PDB entry 4OYR | X-ray diffraction, 2.30 A resolution | chains A and B of the 4 polymer chains in the assembly

# Chain A (and B)
Protein: Enoyl-[acyl-carrier-protein] reductase [NADH]
From: Mycobacterium tuberculosis
Notes: EC 1.3.1.9; chain B of this document is another copy of the same molecule, construct and numbering; everything in this record applies to it too
UniProtKB: P0A5Y6 (INHA_MYCTU); residues 1-269 here = UniProt positions 1-269
Sequence (289 residues; row label = number of the first residue in the row; numbers below 1 keep their minus sign (Met-19 is residue -19)):
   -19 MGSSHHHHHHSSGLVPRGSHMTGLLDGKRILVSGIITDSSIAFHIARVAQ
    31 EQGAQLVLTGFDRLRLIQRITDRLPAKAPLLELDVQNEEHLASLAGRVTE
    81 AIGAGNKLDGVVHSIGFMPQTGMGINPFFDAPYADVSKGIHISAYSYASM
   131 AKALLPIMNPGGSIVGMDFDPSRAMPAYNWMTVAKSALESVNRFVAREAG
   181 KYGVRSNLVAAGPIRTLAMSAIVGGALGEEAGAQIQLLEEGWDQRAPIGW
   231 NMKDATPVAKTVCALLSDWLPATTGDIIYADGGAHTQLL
Disordered / not traced: -19 to 2
Differences from the reference sequence: expression tag (-19 to 0)
Small-molecule neighbours:
  - 2-(2-chloranylphenoxy)-5-hexyl-phenol (1US): Gly96, Phe97, Met98, Met103, Phe149, Pro156, Ala157, Tyr158, Met161, Lys165, Pro193, Ala198, Met199, Ile202, Val203, Leu218
  - NAD (nicotinamide-adenine-dinucleotide): Gly14, Ile15, Ile16, Ser20, Ile21, Phe41, Leu63, Asp64, Val65, Gln66, Ser94, Ile95, Gly96, Phe97, Ile122, Met147, Asp148, Phe149, Tyr158, Met161, Lys165, Ala191, Gly192, Pro193, Ile194, Thr196, Leu197, Ala198, Met199
From the paper describing this entry:
  - conformationally variable residues (loop rearrangement): Leu197 to Glu210

# How chain A and chain B interact
Residue-residue contacts - 18 pairs, chain A then chain B:
  Arg153(A) with Arg153(B); His265(B), hydrogen bond (side chain-backbone); Thr266(B); Gln267(B); Leu268(B)
  Ala154(A) with Thr266(B), hydrogen bond (backbone-backbone); Gln267(B); Leu268(B), hydrogen bond (backbone-backbone)
  Pro156(A) with Leu269(B)
  His265(A) with Arg153(B)
  Thr266(A) with Arg153(B); Ala154(B), hydrogen bond (backbone-backbone)
  Gln267(A) with Arg153(B); Ala154(B)
  Leu268(A) with Arg153(B); Ala154(B), hydrogen bond (backbone-backbone); Met155(B), hydrophobic
  Leu269(A) with Pro156(B)
Other interface residues (no listed pair), chain A (9 interface residues in all): Met155
Other interface residues (no listed pair), chain B (11 interface residues in all): Ser152, Trp222

# Overview
Chain A and chain B form an interface of 9 and 11 residues respectively, with 5 hydrogen bonds. Polar pairs
include Arg153(A)-His265(B), Ala154(A)-Thr266(B) and Ala154(A)-Leu268(B). Ligands of chain A: NAD and
2-(2-chloranylphenoxy)-5-hexyl-phenol. The paper reports conformational variability at Leu197(A).
Chain A and chain B are both Enoyl-[acyl-carrier-protein] reductase [NADH] (Mycobacterium tuberculosis); the
structure, Competition of the small inhibitor PT91 with large fatty acyl substrate of the Mycobacterium
tuberculosis enoyl-ACP ..., was determined by X-ray diffraction (same publication as 4OHU, 4OXK, 4OXN and
4OXY).
